PDB entry 2IIF | X-ray diffraction, 2.72 A resolution | chains D and A of the 4 polymer chains in the assembly

Chain D:
Molecule: 15-nt DNA strand
Sequence (15 nucleotides; numbered 15 to 29; the number before each row is that of its first residue):
    15 GGCCAAAAAA GCATT
Ion coordination: Mn2+ site 1 near DA24 (its only coordinating residue here); Mn2+ site 2: DT28 (shared with Thr161(A) of chain A)

Chain A:
Protein: Integration host factor
Source organism: Escherichia coli
UniProtKB: chimeric construct of P0A6X7, P0A6Y1: residues 47-138 from P0A6X7 (IHFA_ECOLI) positions 3-94 (UniProt number = residue number - 44); residues 4-41 from P0A6Y1 positions 2-39 (UniProt number = residue number - 2); residues 141-195 from P0A6Y1 positions 40-94 (UniProt number = residue number - 101)
Chain sequence (204 residues; each row starts with the number of its first residue):
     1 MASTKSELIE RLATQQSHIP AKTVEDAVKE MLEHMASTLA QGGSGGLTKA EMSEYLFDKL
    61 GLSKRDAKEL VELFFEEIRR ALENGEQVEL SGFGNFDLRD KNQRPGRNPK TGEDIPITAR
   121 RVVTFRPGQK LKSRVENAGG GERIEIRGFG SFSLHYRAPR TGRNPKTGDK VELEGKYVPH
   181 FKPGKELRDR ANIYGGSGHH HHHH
Sequence notes: engineered mutation Glu89 (Lys45 in P0A6X7); expression tag (1-3, 196-204); linker (42-46, 139-140)
Ion coordination: Mn2+ site 1 near Asp58 (its only coordinating residue here); Mn2+ site 2 near Asn84 (its only coordinating residue here); Mn2+ site 3: Glu89 (shared with 1 residue of chain C); Mn2+ site 4 near His155 (its only coordinating residue here); Mn2+ site 5: Thr161 (shared with DT28(D) of chain D)

Interface between chain D and chain A:
Contacting residue pairs (12; chain D residue first):
  DA23(D) - Ser91(A)  sugar contact
  DA23(D) - Gly92(A)  hydrogen bond to the phosphate
  DA23(D) - Lys130(A)  salt bridge to the phosphate
  DA24(D) - Gly92(A)  hydrogen bond to the phosphate
  DA24(D) - Phe93(A)  phosphate contact
  DA24(D) - Gly128(A)  phosphate contact
  DA24(D) - Gln129(A)  phosphate contact
  DA24(D) - Lys130(A)  hydrogen bond to the phosphate
  DG25(D) - Glu89(A)  phosphate contact
  DG25(D) - Asn95(A)  hydrogen bond to the phosphate
  DT28(D) - Lys166(A)  hydrogen bond to the base
  DT29(D) - Pro165(A)  base contact

Summary:
The interface between chain D and chain A involves 5 residues on one side and 10 on the other; the contacts
include 5 hydrogen bonds and 1 salt bridge. Among the polar pairs are DT28(D)-Lys166(A), DA23(D)-Gly92(A) and
DA24(D)-Gly92(A).
Chain D is a 15-nt DNA strand and chain A is Integration host factor (Escherichia coli); the structure, single
chain Integration Host Factor mutant protein (scIHF2-K45aE) in complex with DNA, was determined by X-ray
diffraction (same publication as 2IIE).
